PDB entry 9GA4 | electron microscopy, 3.70 A resolution | chains C and F of the 6 polymer chains in the assembly

== Chain C ==
Protein: UvrABC system protein B
Organism: Mycobacterium tuberculosis
UniProtKB: P9WFC7 (UVRB_MYCTU); residues 0-697 here correspond to UniProt positions 22-719 (UniProt number = residue number + 22)
Chain sequence (720 residues; row label = number of the first residue in the row; numbers below 1 keep their minus sign (Met-22 is residue -22)):
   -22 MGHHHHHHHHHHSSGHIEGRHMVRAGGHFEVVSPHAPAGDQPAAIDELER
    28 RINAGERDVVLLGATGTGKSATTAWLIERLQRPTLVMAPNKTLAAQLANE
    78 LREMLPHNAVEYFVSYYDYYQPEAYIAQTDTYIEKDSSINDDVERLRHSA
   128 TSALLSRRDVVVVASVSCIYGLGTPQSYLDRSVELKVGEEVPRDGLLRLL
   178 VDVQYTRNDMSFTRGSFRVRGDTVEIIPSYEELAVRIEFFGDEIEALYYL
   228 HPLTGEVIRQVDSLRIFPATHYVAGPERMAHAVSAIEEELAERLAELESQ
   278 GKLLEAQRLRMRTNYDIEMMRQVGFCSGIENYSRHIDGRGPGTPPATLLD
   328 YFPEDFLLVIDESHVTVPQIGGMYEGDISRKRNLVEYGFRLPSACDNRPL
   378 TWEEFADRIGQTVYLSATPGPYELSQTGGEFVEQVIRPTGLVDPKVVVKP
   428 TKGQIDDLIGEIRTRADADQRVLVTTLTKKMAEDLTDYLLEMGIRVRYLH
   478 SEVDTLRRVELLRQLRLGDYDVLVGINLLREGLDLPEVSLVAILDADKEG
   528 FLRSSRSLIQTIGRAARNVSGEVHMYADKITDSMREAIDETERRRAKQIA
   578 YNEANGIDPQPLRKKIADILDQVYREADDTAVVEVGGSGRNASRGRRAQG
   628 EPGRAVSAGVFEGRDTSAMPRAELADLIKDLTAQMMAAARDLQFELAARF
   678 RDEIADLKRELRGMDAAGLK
Not modelled in the structure: -22 to 0, 590-697
Sequence notes: initiating methionine (-22); expression tag (-21 to -1)

== Chain F ==
Molecule: 42-nt DNA strand
Sequence (42 nucleotides; row label = number of the first residue in the row; a row labelled like 23A-23E holds insertion residues (23A, then the next letters in order)):
     1 TAGTCACATCAGTGATCAGTGGT
23A-23E TCCGG
    24 AACCACTGATCACT
Not modelled in the structure: 23A-23E

== Interface between chain C and chain F ==
Contacting residue pairs (55):
  Lys68(C) - DT4(F)  hydrogen bond to the phosphate
  Lys68(C) - DC5(F)  salt bridge to the phosphate
  Ser92(C) - DC5(F)  phosphate contact
  Ser92(C) - DA6(F)  hydrogen bond to the phosphate
  Tyr93(C) - DC7(F)  hydrogen bond to the phosphate
  Tyr93(C) - DA8(F)  phosphate contact
  Tyr94(C) - DA6(F)  sugar contact
  Tyr94(C) - DC7(F)  hydrogen bond to the phosphate
  Tyr94(C) - DA8(F)  phosphate contact
  Tyr97(C) - DC5(F)  hydrogen bond to the phosphate
  Tyr97(C) - DA6(F)  hydrogen bond to the phosphate
  Gln98(C) - DA6(F)  hydrogen bond to the base
  Pro99(C) - DC5(F)  base contact
  Pro99(C) - DA6(F)  base contact
  Glu100(C) - DA6(F)  base contact
  Lys112(C) - DA6(F)  base contact
  Asp113(C) - DA6(F)  hydrogen bond to the base
  Asp113(C) - DA8(F)  base contact
  Ser114(C) - DA6(F)  base contact
  Ser114(C) - DA8(F)  hydrogen bond to the base
  Ser115(C) - DA8(F)  base contact
  Ile116(C) - DA8(F)  phosphate contact
  Ser142(C) - DC5(F)  phosphate contact
  Val143(C) - DC5(F)  phosphate contact
  Ser144(C) - DC5(F)  phosphate contact
  Ser144(C) - DA6(F)  phosphate contact
  Tyr147(C) - DC5(F)  phosphate contact
  Tyr147(C) - DA6(F)  phosphate contact
  Tyr249(C) - DC7(F)  hydrogen bond to the phosphate
  Tyr292(C) - DT9(F)  hydrogen bond to the phosphate
  Tyr292(C) - DC10(F)  phosphate contact
  Met296(C) - DT9(F)  phosphate contact
  Phe302(C) - DA8(F)  phosphate contact
  Cys303(C) - DA8(F)  phosphate contact
  Cys303(C) - DT9(F)  phosphate contact
  Ser304(C) - DC7(F)  sugar contact
  Ser304(C) - DA8(F)  hydrogen bond to the sugar
  Ser304(C) - DT9(F)  phosphate contact
  Gly305(C) - DC7(F)  hydrogen bond to the sugar
  Glu307(C) - DA6(F)  phosphate contact
  Glu307(C) - DC7(F)  phosphate contact
  Gln346(C) - DG3(F)  base contact
  Met350(C) - DG3(F)  hydrogen bond to the base
  Met350(C) - DT4(F)  base contact
  Met350(C) - DC5(F)  base contact
  Arg357(C) - DA2(F)  base contact
  Arg357(C) - DC5(F)  hydrogen bond to the base
  Lys456(C) - DT1(F)  salt bridge to the phosphate
  Ser478(C) - DA2(F)  phosphate contact
  Glu479(C) - DA2(F)  phosphate contact
  Asn504(C) - DA2(F)  sugar contact
  Asn504(C) - DG3(F)  phosphate contact
  Leu505(C) - DG3(F)  phosphate contact
  Glu508(C) - DG3(F)  phosphate contact
  Leu529(C) - DA2(F)  sugar contact
Also at the interface, not in a pair above, chain C (37 interface residues in all): Thr69, Asp354

== Summary ==
Chain C and chain F form an interface of 37 and 10 residues respectively; the contacts include 15 hydrogen
bonds and 2 salt bridges. Polar pairs include Gln98(C)-DA6(F), Asp113(C)-DA6(F) and Ser114(C)-DA8(F).
Here chain C is UvrABC system protein B (Mycobacterium tuberculosis) and chain F is a 42-nt DNA strand. Entry
9GA4 (MtUvrA2UvrB2 bound to damaged oligonucleotide) was determined by electron microscopy, deposited together
with 9GA2, 9GA3 and 9GA5.
